Entry 3V1U (X-ray diffraction, 2.50 A resolution); this record covers chain A.

# Chain A
Protein: 3-oxoacyl-(Acyl-carrier-protein) reductase
Organism: Mycobacterium tuberculosis
Notes: EC 1.1.1.100
Reference sequence: O53665 (O53665_MYCTU); residues 1-454 here = UniProt positions 1-454
Amino-acid sequence (462 residues; each row starts with the number of its first residue; numbers below 1 keep their minus sign (His-7 is residue -7)):
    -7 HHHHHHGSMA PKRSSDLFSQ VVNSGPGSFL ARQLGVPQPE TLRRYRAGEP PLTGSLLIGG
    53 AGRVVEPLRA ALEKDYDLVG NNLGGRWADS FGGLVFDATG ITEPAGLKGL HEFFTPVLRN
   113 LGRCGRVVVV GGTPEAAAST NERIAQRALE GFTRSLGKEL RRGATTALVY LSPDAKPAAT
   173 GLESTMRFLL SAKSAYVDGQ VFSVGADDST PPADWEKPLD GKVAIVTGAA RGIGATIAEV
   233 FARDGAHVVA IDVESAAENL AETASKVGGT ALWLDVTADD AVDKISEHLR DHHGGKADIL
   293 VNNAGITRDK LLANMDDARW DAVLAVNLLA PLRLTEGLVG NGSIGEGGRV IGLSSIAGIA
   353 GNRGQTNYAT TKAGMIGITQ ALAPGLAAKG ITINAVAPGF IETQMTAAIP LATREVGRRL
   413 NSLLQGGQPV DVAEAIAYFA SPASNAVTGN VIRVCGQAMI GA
Not modelled in the structure: -7 to 28, 73-79, 398-400
Construct notes: expression tag (-7 to 0)
Small-molecule neighbours:
  - hexanoyl-coenzyme A (HXC): Glu151, Arg153, Gly297, Ile298, Thr299, Asp301, Lys302, Leu303, Ala305, Asn306, Asn354, Arg355, Gln357, Tyr360, Met397, Ile401
  - NAD (nicotinamide-adenine-dinucleotide): Gly220, Ala222, Arg223, Gly224, Ile225, Gly226, Asp244, Val245, Leu266, Asp267, Val268, Thr269, Asn295, Ala296, Gly297, Ile298, Val318, Leu345, Ser346, Ser347, Tyr360, Lys364, Pro390, Gly391, Ile393, Thr395, Gln396
  - ZPG ((2S,5R,8R,11S,14S,17S,21R)-5,8,11,14,17-pentamethyl-4,7,10,13,16,19-hexaoxadocosane-2,21-diol): Asp199, Glu338, Ala379, Ala380, Lys381, Gly382

# Summary
Ligands of chain A: NAD, hexanoyl-coenzyme A and compound ZPG.
Chain A is 3-oxoacyl-(Acyl-carrier-protein) reductase (Mycobacterium tuberculosis); the structure, Crystal
structure of a beta-ketoacyl reductase FabG4 from Mycobacterium tuberculosis H37Rv complexed with NAD+ and
Hexanoyl-CoA ..., was determined by X-ray diffraction, deposited together with 4FW8.
